8IAK - chains B and C of the 8 polymer chains in the assembly; structure by electron microscopy, 3.10 A resolution.

# Chain B
Molecule: Serine palmitoyltransferase 2
Organism: Saccharomyces cerevisiae
Notes: EC 2.3.1.50
UniProtKB: P40970 (LCB2_YEAST); residue numbers follow UniProt; this construct covers 1-561
Sequence (561 residues; numbered 1 to 561; the number before each row is that of its first residue):
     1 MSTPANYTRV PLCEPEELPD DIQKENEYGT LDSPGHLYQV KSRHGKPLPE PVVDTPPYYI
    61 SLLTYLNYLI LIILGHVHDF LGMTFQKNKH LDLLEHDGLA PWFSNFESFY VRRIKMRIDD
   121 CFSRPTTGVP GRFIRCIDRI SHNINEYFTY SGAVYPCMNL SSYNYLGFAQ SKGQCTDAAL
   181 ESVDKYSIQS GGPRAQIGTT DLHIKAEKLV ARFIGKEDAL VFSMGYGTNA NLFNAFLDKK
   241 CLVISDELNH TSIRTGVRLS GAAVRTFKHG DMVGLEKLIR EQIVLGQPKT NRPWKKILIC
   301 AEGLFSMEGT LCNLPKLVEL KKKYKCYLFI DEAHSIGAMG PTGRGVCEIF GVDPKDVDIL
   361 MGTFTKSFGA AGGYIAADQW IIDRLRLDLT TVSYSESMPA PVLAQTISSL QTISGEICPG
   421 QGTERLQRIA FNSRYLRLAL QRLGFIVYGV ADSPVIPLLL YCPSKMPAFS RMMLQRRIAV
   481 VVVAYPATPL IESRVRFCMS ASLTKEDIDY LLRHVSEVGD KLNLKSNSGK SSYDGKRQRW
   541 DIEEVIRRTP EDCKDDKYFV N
Unresolved in the structure: 1-6
Modified positions: Lys366 ((2S)-2-amino-6-[[3-hydroxy-2-methyl-5-(phosphonooxymethyl)pyridin-4-yl]methylideneamino]hexanoic acid; LLP)
Curated features (UniProtKB/Swiss-Prot):
  - modified residue: Lys366 (N6-(pyridoxal phosphate)lysine)

# Chain C
Molecule: Serine palmitoyltransferase-regulating protein TSC3
Organism: Saccharomyces cerevisiae
UniProtKB: Q3E790 (TSC3_YEAST); residues 1-80 here = UniProt positions 1-80
Sequence (80 residues; row label = number of the first residue in the row):
     1 MTQHKSSMVY IPTTKEAKRR NGKSEGILNT IEEVVEKLYW TYYIHLPFYL MASFDSFFLH
    61 VFFLTIFSLS FFGILKYCFL
Unresolved in the structure: 1-3, 23-25, 75-80

# Chain B / chain C interface
Pairs across the interface (36; chain B residue first):
  Ile22(B) with Lys5(C)
  Glu25(B) with His4(C), salt bridge
  Asn26(B) with Ser6(C); Ser7(C), hydrogen bond
  Thr30(B) with His4(C), hydrogen bond
  Leu63(B) with His45(C)
  Asn67(B) with His45(C); Pro47(C)
  Ile70(B) with Met51(C), hydrophobic
  Leu71(B) with Leu50(C), hydrophobic
  Leu74(B) with Met51(C), hydrophobic
  His78(B) with Asp55(C), salt bridge
  Ile114(B) with Leu50(C), hydrophobic
  Arg117(B) with Leu50(C), hydrogen bond (side chain-backbone); Ala52(C)
  Phe133(B) with Ser6(C); Met8(C), hydrophobic
  Pro156(B) with Ser7(C)
  Pro463(B) with Leu50(C)
  Ser464(B) with Ile44(C); Leu46(C); Tyr49(C)
  Lys465(B) with His45(C)
  Arg471(B) with Tyr49(C)
  Gln475(B) with Ile11(C)
  Arg476(B) with Ile11(C)
  Arg477(B) with Ile11(C)
  Asp507(B) with Tyr10(C)
  Tyr510(B) with Tyr10(C), hydrophobic; Ile11(C)
  His514(B) with Ile11(C), hydrogen bond (side chain-backbone)
  Glu517(B) with Thr13(C); Thr14(C), hydrogen bond
  Lys521(B) with Trp40(C)
  Leu522(B) with Ile44(C)
  Asn523(B) with His45(C)
Other interface residues (no listed pair), chain B (35 interface residues in all): Ile118, Ile144, Cys157, Met158, Pro467, Ala468, Met472
Other interface residues (no listed pair), chain C (23 interface residues in all): Val9, Pro12, Lys15, Phe48

# Overview
Chain B and chain C form an interface of 35 and 23 residues respectively; the contacts include 5 hydrogen
bonds and 2 salt bridges. Polar pairs include Glu25(B)-His4(C), His78(B)-Asp55(C) and Asn26(B)-Ser7(C).
Here chain B is Serine palmitoyltransferase 2 and chain C is Serine palmitoyltransferase-regulating protein
TSC3, both from Saccharomyces cerevisiae. Entry 8IAK (Cryo-EM structure of the yeast SPT-ORM2 (ORM2-S3A-N71A)
complex) was determined by electron microscopy together with 8IAJ and 8IAM from the same study.
